9DN5 - chains A and C; structure by electron microscopy, 3.30 A resolution.

[Chain A]
Name: Dynein heavy chain, cytoplasmic
Source organism: Saccharomyces cerevisiae
UniProtKB: P36022 (DYHC_YEAST); the construct has insertions or renumbered stretches relative to UniProt, so the offset changes along the chain: 1221-1494 = UniProt 1219-1492; 1510-4092 = UniProt 1510-4092
Amino-acid sequence (2875 residues; each row starts with the number of its first residue; note: 15 numbers in that range are skipped by the numbering (no residue carries them; nothing is unmodelled there); a row labelled like 1494A-1494Q holds insertion residues (1494A, then the next letters in order)):
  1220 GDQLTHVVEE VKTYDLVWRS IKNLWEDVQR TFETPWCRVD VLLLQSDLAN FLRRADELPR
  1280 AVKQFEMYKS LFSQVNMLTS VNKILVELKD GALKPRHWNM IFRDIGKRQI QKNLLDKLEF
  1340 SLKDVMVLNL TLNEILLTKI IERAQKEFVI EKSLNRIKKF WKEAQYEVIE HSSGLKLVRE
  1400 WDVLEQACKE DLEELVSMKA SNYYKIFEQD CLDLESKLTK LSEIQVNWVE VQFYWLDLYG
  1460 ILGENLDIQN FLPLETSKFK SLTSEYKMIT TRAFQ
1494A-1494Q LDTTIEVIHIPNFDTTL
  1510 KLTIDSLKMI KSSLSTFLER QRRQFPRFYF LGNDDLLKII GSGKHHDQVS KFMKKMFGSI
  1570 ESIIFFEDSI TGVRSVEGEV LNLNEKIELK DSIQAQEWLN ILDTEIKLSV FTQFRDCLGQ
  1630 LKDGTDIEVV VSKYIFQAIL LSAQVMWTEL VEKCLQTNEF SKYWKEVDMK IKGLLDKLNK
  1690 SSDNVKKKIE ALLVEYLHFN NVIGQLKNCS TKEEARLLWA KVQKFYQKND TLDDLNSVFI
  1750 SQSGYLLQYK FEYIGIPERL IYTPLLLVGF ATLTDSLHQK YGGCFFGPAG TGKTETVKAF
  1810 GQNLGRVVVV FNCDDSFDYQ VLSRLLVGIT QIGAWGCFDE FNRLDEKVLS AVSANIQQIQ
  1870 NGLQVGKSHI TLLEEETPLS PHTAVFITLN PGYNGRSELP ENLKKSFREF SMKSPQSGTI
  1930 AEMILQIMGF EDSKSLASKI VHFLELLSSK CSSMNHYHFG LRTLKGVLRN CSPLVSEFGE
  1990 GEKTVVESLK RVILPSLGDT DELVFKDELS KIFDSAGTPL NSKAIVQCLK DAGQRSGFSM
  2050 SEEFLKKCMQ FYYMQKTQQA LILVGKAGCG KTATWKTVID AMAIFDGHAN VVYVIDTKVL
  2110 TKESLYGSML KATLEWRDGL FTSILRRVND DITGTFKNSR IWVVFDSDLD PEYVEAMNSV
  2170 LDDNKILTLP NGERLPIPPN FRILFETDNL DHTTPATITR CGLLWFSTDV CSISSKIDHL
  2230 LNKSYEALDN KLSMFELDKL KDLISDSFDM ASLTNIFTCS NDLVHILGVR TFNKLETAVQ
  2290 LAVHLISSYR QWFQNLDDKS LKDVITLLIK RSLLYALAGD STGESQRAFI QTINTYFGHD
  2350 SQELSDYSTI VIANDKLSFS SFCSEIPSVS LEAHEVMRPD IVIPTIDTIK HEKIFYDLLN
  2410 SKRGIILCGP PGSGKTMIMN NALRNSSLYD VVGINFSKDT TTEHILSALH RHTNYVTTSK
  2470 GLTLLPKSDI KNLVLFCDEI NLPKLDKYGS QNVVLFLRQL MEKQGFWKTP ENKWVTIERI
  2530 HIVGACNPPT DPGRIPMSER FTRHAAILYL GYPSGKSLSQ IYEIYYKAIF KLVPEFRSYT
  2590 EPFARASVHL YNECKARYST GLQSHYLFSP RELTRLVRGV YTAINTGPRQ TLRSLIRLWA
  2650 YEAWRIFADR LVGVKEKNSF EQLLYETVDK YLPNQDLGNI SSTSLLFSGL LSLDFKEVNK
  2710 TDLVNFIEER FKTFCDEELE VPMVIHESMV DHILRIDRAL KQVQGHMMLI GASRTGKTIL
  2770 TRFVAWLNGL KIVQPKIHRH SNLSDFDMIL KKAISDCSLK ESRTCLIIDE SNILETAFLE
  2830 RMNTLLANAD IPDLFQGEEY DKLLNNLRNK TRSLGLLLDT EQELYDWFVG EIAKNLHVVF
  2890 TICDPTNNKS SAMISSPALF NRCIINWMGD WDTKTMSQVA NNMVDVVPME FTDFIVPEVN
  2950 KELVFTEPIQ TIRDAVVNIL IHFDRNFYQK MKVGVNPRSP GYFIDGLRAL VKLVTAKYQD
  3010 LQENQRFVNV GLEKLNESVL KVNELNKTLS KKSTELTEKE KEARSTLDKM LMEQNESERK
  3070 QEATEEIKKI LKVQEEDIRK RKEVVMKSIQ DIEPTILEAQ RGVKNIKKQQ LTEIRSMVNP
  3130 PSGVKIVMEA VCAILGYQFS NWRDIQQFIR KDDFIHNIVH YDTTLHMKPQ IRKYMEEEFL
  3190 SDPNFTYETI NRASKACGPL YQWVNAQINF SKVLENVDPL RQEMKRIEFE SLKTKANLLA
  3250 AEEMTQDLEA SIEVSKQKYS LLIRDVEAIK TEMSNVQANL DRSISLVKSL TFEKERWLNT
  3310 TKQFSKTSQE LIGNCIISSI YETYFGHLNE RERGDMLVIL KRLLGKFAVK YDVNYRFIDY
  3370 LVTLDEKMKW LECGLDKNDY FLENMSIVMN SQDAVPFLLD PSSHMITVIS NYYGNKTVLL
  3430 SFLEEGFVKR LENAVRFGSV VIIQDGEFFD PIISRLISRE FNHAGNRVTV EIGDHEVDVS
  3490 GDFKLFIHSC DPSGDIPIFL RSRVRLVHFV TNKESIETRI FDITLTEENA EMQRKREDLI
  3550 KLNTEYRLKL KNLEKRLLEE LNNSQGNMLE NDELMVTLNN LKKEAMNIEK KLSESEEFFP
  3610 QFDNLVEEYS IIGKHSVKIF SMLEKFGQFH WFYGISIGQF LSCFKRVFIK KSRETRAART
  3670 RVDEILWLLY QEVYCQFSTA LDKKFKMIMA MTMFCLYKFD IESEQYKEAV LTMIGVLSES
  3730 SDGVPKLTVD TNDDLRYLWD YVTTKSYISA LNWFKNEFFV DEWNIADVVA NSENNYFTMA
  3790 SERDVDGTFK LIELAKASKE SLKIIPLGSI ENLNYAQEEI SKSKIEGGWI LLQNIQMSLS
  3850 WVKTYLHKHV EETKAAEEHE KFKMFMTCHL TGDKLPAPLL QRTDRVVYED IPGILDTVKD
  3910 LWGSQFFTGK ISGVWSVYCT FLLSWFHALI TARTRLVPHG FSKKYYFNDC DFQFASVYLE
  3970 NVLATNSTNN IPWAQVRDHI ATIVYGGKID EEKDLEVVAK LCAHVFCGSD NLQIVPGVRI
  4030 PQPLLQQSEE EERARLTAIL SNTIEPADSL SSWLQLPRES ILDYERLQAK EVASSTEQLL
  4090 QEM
Not modelled in the structure: 1220-1432, 1494A-1494Q, 2025-2029, 2238-2244, 2347-2348, 2362-2365, 2468-2470, 2683-2685, 3035-3288, 3574-3581, 3660-3668, 3738-3740, 3862-3867, 3915-3921, 4092
Sequence notes: expression tag (1220); conflict Phe1575 (Leu in P36022), Ser1578 (Phe in P36022), Glu1668 (Gln in P36022), Val1777 (Ile in P36022), Val1984 (Ile in P36022), Val2936 (Ile in P36022), Gln3266 (Arg in P36022), Gly3343 (Ala in P36022), Val3444 (Ile in P36022), Arg3556 (Lys in P36022), Asp3742 (Asn in P36022), Val3895 (Phe in P36022), Asp4072 (Asn in P36022)
Metal / ion sites: Mg2+: Thr1803, Asp1848 (together with ADP)
Ligand contacts:
  - ADP (adenosine-5'-diphosphate), molecule 1: Leu1769, Ile1770, Pro1797, Ala1798, Gly1799, Thr1800, Gly1801, Lys1802, Thr1803, Glu1804, Asp1848, Glu1849, Ile1929, Leu1970, Arg1971, Lys1974, Arg1978, Asp2172, Arg2209
  - ADP, molecule 2: Ile2392, Pro2393, Thr2394, Thr2397, Pro2420, Gly2421, Ser2422, Gly2423, Lys2424, Thr2425, Met2426, Pro2562, Ile2570, Tyr2571, Tyr2574, Pro2619, Arg2620, Thr2623
  - ADP, molecule 3: Val2730, Pro2731, Met2732, Val2733, His2735, Met2738, Ala2761, Ser2762, Arg2763, Thr2764, Gly2765, Lys2766, Thr2767, Ile2768, Thr2890, Cys2892, Trp2920, Val2928, Met2932, Ile2993, Arg2997, Phe3508, Arg3512
  - ATP (adenosine-5'-triphosphate): Phe2047, Ser2048, Phe2053, Lys2075, Ala2076, Gly2077, Cys2078, Gly2079, Lys2080, Thr2081, Ala2082, Asp2155, Glu2195, Val2219, Cys2220, Ser2224, Lys2225, His2228, Leu2229, Asn2282, Glu2285, Arg2507, Glu2511, Arg2549, Arg2552
UniProt features mapped onto this chain:
  - binding site (ATP): Gly1796 to Thr1803, Gly2074 to Thr2081, Gly2418 to Thr2425, Gly2760 to Thr2767
From the paper describing this entry:
  - mutagenesis - D2868K: increased catalytic activity
  - mutagenesis - D2868K: unchanged binding to Lis1 (citing earlier work)

[Chain C]
Name: Nuclear distribution protein PAC1
Source organism: Saccharomyces cerevisiae
UniProtKB: P39946 (LIS1_YEAST); residue numbers follow UniProt; this construct covers 1-494
Amino-acid sequence (495 residues; numbered 0 to 494; the number before each row is that of its first residue; numbering starts at 0):
     0 GMTNWQQQLP LTDTQKNELD KSVLRYLNWN YKQTVRHEHA QDYESVRHAI VTLSGFLLQE
    60 SVDRQEFISN NDTSNESMVD IDELLLPKKW NSIVRLQKKI IELEQNTETL VSQIKDLNTQ
   120 VSELAQFKPT TSNGTSAHNV LKWIPRNLPS CLINVESSVT SVKLHPNLPI VFVATDHGKL
   180 YAFDLFNYTI PLASLQSHTK AITSMDVLFT NYTNSSKKNY LVIVTASKDL QIHVFKWVSE
   240 ECKFQQIRSL LGHEHIVSAV KIWQKNNDVH IASCSRDQTV KIWDFHNGWS LKTFQPHSQW
   300 VRSIDVLGDY IISGSHDTTL RLTHWPSGNG LSVGTGHEFP IEKVKFIHFI EDSPEIRFRT
   360 PSTDRYKNWG MQYCVSASRD RTIKIWEIPL PTLMAHRAPI PNPTDSNFRC VLTLKGHLSW
   420 VRDISIRGQY LFSCADDKSV RCWDLNTGQC LHVWEKLHTG FVNCLDLDVD FDSNVTPRQM
   480 MVTGGLDCKS NVFMR
Not modelled in the structure: 0-138, 214-217, 352-353, 393-396
Sequence notes: expression tag (0)
From the paper describing this entry:
  - mutagenesis - R275A/R301A/R378A/W419A/K437A: abolished catalytic activity with Dynein heavy chain, cytoplasmic (chain A)
  - mutagenesis - R275A/R301A/R378A/W419A/K437A: abolished binding to Dynein heavy chain, cytoplasmic (chain A) (citing earlier work)

[Chain A / chain C interface]
Residue-residue contacts - 30 pairs, chain A then chain C:
  Gly2698(A) with Arg380(C)
  Leu2699(A) with Arg380(C), hydrogen bond (backbone-side chain); Leu417(C)
  Leu2700(A) with Leu417(C)
  Ser2701(A) with Arg380(C), hydrogen bond (backbone-side chain); Leu417(C)
  Leu2702(A) with His416(C); Leu417(C), hydrophobic
  Phe2715(A) with Ser418(C)
  Glu2718(A) with Phe460(C); Leu485(C)
  Arg2719(A) with Ser418(C); Trp419(C); Asp435(C), salt bridge; Phe460(C)
  Thr2722(A) with Trp419(C)
  Glu2726(A) with Arg301(C), salt bridge; His315(C); Arg378(C), salt bridge
  Trp2775(A) with Arg378(C); Trp419(C), hydrophobic
  Leu2776(A) with Phe338(C)
  Asn2777(A) with Phe338(C)
  Gly2778(A) with Phe338(C)
  His3472(A) with His254(C)
  Ala3473(A) with His254(C)
  Gly3474(A) with Leu229(C); His254(C), hydrogen bond (backbone-side chain)
  Asn3475(A) with Leu229(C)
  Arg3476(A) with Glu253(C), salt bridge
Other interface residues (no listed pair), chain A (20 interface residues in all): Asp2725
Other interface residues (no listed pair), chain C (16 interface residues in all): Arg275
From the paper, about this interface:
  - interface residues, chain A: Asn3475(A) (citing earlier work)
  - interface residues, chain C: His254(C) (citing earlier work)

[In short]
The interface between chain A and chain C involves 20 residues on one side and 16 on the other, with 3
hydrogen bonds and 4 salt bridges. Polar pairs include Arg2719(A)-Asp435(C), Glu2726(A)-Arg301(C) and
Glu2726(A)-Arg378(C). From the paper: D2868K of chain A increases catalytic activity; interface residues
Asn3475(A) and His254(C).
Chain A is Dynein heavy chain, cytoplasmic and chain C is Nuclear distribution protein PAC1, both from
Saccharomyces cerevisiae; the structure, CryoEM structures of yeast cytoplasmic dynein in the presence of ATP
and Lis1, was determined by electron microscopy together with 9DJ7, 9DJU, 9DJZ, 9DK0, 9DKH, 9DKM and 6 further
entries from the same study.
